PDB entry 8J4T | electron microscopy, 3.60 A resolution | chains G and H of the 8 polymer chains in the assembly

== Chain G (and H) ==
Molecule: Gabija protein GajB
Organism: Bacillus cereus VD045
Notes: chain H of this document is another copy of the same molecule, construct and numbering; everything in this record applies to it too
UniProt: J8HQ06 (GAJB_BACC6); residues 1-494 here = UniProt positions 1-494
Amino-acid sequence (494 residues; numbered 1 to 494; the number before each row is that of its first residue):
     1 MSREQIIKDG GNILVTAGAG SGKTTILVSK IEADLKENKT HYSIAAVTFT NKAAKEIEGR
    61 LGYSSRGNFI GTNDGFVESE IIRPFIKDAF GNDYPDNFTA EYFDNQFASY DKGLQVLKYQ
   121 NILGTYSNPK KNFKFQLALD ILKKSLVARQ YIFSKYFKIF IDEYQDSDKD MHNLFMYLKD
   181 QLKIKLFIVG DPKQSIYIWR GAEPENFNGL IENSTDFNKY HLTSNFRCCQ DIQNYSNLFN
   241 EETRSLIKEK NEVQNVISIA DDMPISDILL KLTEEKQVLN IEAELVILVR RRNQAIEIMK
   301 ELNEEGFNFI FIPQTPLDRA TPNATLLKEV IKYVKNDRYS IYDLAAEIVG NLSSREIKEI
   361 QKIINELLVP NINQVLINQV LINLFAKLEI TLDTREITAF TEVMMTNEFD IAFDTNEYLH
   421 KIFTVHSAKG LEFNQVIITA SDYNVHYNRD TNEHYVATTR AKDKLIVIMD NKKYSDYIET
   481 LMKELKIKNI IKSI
Not modelled in the structure: 224-494
Curated features (UniProtKB/Swiss-Prot):
  - binding site (ATP): Ala-17 to Thr-24
  - site (Interaction with GajA): Val-147, Gln-150
What the authors report for this chain:
  - mutagenesis - D162A/E163A: increased catalytic activity on ATP and GTP

== How chain G and chain H interact ==
Residue-residue contacts (4):
  Asn-97(G) with Asn-97(H)
  Gln-120(G) with Ile-122(H)
  Asn-121(G) with Asn-121(H)
  Ile-122(G) with Gln-120(H)
Also at the interface, not in a pair above, chain G (6 interface residues in all): Asp-104, Tyr-119
Also at the interface, not in a pair above, chain H (7 interface residues in all): Glu-101, Asp-104, Tyr-119

== Overview ==
Chain G and chain H form an interface of 6 and 7 residues respectively. Curated annotation (UniProt) lists 8
ATP-binding residues on chain G. From the paper: D162A/E163A of chain G increase catalytic activity on ATP and
GTP.
Both chains are Gabija protein GajB (Bacillus cereus VD045). Entry 8J4T (GajA-GajB complex) was determined by
electron microscopy.
